Entry 1FZ7 (X-ray diffraction, 1.96 A resolution); this record covers chains C and E of the 6 polymer chains in the assembly.

[Chain C]
Protein: Methane monooxygenase component A, beta chain
From: Methylococcus capsulatus
Notes: EC 1.14.13.25
UniProtKB: P18798 (MEMB_METCA); residues 1-389 here = UniProt positions 1-389
Sequence (389 residues; each row starts with the number of its first residue):
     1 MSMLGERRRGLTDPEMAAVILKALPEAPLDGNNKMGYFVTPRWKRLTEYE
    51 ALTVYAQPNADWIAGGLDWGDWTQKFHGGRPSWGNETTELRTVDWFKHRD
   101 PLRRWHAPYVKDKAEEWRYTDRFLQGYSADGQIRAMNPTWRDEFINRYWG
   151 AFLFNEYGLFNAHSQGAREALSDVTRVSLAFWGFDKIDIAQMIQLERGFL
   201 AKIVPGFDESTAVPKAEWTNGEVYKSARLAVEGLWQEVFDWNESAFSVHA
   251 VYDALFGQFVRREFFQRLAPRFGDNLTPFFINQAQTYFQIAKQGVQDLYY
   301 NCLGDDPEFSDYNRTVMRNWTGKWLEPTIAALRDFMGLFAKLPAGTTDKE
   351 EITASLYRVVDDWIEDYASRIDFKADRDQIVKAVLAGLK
Not modelled in the structure: 1
Differences from the reference sequence: conflict Arg370 (Ala in P18798)
Bound ions: Ca2+ site 1 near Glu222 (its only coordinating residue here); Ca2+ site 2 near Asp348 (its only coordinating residue here)

[Chain E]
Protein: Methane monooxygenase component A, gamma chain
From: Methylococcus capsulatus
Notes: EC 1.14.13.25
UniProtKB: P11987 (MEMG_METCA); numbering as in UniProt (aligned over 1-170)
Sequence (170 residues; each row starts with the number of its first residue):
     1 MAKLGIHSNDTRDAWVNKIAQLNTLEKAAEMLKQFRMDHTTPFRNSYELD
    51 NDYLWIEAKLEEKVAVLKARAFNEVDFRHKTAFGEDAKSVLDGTVAKMNA
   101 AKDKWEAEKIHIGFRQAYKPPIMPVNYFLDGERQLGTRLMELRNLNYYDT
   151 PLEELRKQRGVRVVHLQSPH
Not modelled in the structure: 1-2, 169-170

[Interface between chain C and chain E]
Contacting residue pairs (59; chain C residue first):
  Asp61(C) - His7(E)  salt bridge
  Asp61(C) - Arg12(E)  salt bridge
  Asp61(C) - Trp55(E)
  Trp62(C) - Leu54(E)
  Trp62(C) - Trp55(E)  hydrophobic
  Trp62(C) - Ala58(E)
  Leu67(C) - His7(E)
  Asp68(C) - His7(E)
  Trp69(C) - Ile6(E)  hydrophobic
  Trp69(C) - His7(E)
  Gly70(C) - Leu54(E)
  Asp71(C) - Tyr53(E)
  Asp71(C) - Leu54(E)
  His77(C) - His111(E)  hydrogen bond (backbone-side chain)
  His77(C) - Leu139(E)
  His77(C) - Met140(E)
  His77(C) - Arg143(E)  hydrogen bond
  Gly78(C) - His111(E)
  Gly78(C) - Ile112(E)
  Gly78(C) - Arg115(E)
  Gly78(C) - Leu139(E)
  Gly79(C) - Arg115(E)
  Arg80(C) - Arg115(E)
  Arg80(C) - Glu132(E)
  Pro81(C) - Arg115(E)
  Asn85(C) - Ala58(E)
  Asn85(C) - Glu61(E)
  Glu86(C) - Arg115(E)  salt bridge
  Glu86(C) - Lys119(E)
  Glu86(C) - Pro120(E)
  Glu86(C) - Val125(E)
  Glu86(C) - Phe128(E)
  Thr88(C) - Val125(E)
  Glu89(C) - Pro124(E)
  Glu89(C) - Val125(E)  hydrogen bond (side chain-backbone)
  Arg91(C) - Ala58(E)
  Arg91(C) - Glu61(E)  salt bridge
  Val238(C) - Asn126(E)
  Phe239(C) - Asn126(E)  hydrogen bond (backbone-side chain)
  Phe239(C) - Leu129(E)
  Phe239(C) - Asp130(E)
  Asp240(C) - Val125(E)
  Asp240(C) - Asn126(E)  hydrogen bond (backbone-side chain)
  Glu243(C) - Asn126(E)  hydrogen bond
  Glu308(C) - Glu62(E)
  Phe309(C) - Glu62(E)
  Phe309(C) - Val66(E)  hydrophobic
  Tyr312(C) - Ala65(E)
  Tyr312(C) - Val66(E)  hydrophobic
  Tyr312(C) - Ala69(E)  hydrophobic
  Tyr312(C) - Phe77(E)
  Thr315(C) - Ala69(E)
  Val316(C) - Phe77(E)  hydrophobic
  Arg318(C) - Glu74(E)
  Asn319(C) - Glu74(E)  hydrogen bond (side chain-backbone)
  Asn319(C) - Phe77(E)
  Asn319(C) - Arg78(E)  hydrogen bond
  Lys323(C) - Arg78(E)
  Lys323(C) - Asn126(E)
Other interface residues (no listed pair), chain C (32 interface residues in all): Thr87, Gln165, Glu237
Other interface residues (no listed pair), chain E (33 interface residues in all): Pro121, Arg133, Asn144

[In short]
Chain C and chain E form an interface of 32 and 33 residues respectively, with 8 hydrogen bonds and 4 salt
bridges. Polar pairs include Asp61(C)-His7(E), Asp61(C)-Arg12(E) and Glu86(C)-Arg115(E).
Here chain C is Methane monooxygenase component A, beta chain and chain E is Methane monooxygenase component
A, gamma chain, both from Methylococcus capsulatus. Entry 1FZ7 (Methane monooxygenase hydroxylase, form III
soaked in 0.9 M ethanol) was determined by X-ray diffraction together with 1FZ6 from the same study.
